Entry 3V9V (X-ray diffraction, 1.60 A resolution); this record covers chains A and C.

# Chain A
Protein: Peroxisome proliferator-activated receptor gamma
Organism: Homo sapiens
Notes: fragment: ligand binding domain
Reference sequence: P37231 (PPARG_HUMAN); residues 206-477 here correspond to UniProt positions 234-505 (UniProt number = residue number + 28)
Chain sequence (283 residues; each row starts with the number of its first residue):
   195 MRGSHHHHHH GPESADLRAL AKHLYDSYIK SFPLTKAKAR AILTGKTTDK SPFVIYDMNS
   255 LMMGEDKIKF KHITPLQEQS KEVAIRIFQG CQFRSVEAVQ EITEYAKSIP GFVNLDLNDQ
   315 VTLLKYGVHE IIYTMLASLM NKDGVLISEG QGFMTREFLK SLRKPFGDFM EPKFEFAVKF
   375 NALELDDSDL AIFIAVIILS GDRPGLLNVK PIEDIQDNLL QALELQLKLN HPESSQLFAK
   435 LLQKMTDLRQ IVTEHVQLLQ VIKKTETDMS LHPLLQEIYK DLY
Not modelled in the structure: 195-206, 263-275
Construct notes: expression tag (195-205)
Ligand contacts: 21L (methyl 3-{4-[({[(9aS)-8-acetyl-1,7-dihydroxy-3-methoxy-9a-methyl-9-oxo-9,9a-dihydrodibenzo[b,d]furan-4-yl]carbonyl}amino)methyl]naphthalen-2-yl}propanoate): Ile-262, Arg-280, Ile-281, Gly-284, Cys-285, Phe-287, Arg-288, Ser-289, His-323, Ile-326, Tyr-327, Leu-330, Met-334, Val-339, Ile-341, Ser-342, Met-348, Leu-353, Phe-363, Met-364, Lys-367, Phe-368, His-449
UniProt features mapped onto this chain:
  - motif: Pro-467 to Asp-475 (9aaTAD)
  - binding site (rosiglitazone): Gln-286 to Ser-289, His-323, His-449, Tyr-473
  - cross-link: Lys-224 (Glycyl lysine isopeptide (Lys-Gly) (interchain with G-Cter in ubiquitin))

# Chain C
Protein: Peptide from Peroxisome proliferator-activated receptor gamma coactivator 1-alpha
Reference sequence: Q9UBK2 (PRGC1_HUMAN); residues 1-19 here correspond to UniProt positions 136-154 (UniProt number = residue number + 135)
Chain sequence (19 residues; each row starts with the number of its first residue):
     1 QEAEEPSLLK KLLLAPANT
Not modelled in the structure: 1-5, 17-19
UniProt features mapped onto this chain:
  - motif: Leu-9 to Leu-13 (LXXLL motif)
  - modified residue: Lys-11 (N6-acetyllysine)

# Chain A / chain C interface
Contacting residue pairs (17):
  Gln-294(A) with Leu-12(C)
  Thr-297(A) with Leu-13(C)
  Lys-301(A) with Leu-12(C), hydrogen bond (side chain-backbone); Leu-13(C), hydrogen bond (side chain-backbone); Ala-15(C), hydrogen bond (side chain-backbone)
  Phe-306(A) with Leu-13(C), hydrophobic
  Leu-311(A) with Lys-10(C); Leu-14(C), hydrophobic
  Asn-312(A) with Lys-10(C), hydrogen bond
  Gln-314(A) with Leu-13(C)
  Val-315(A) with Leu-13(C), hydrophobic
  Leu-318(A) with Leu-13(C), hydrophobic
  Pro-467(A) with Leu-8(C)
  Leu-468(A) with Leu-8(C)
  Glu-471(A) with Ser-7(C), hydrogen bond; Leu-8(C), hydrogen bond (side chain-backbone); Leu-9(C), hydrogen bond (side chain-backbone)
Interface residues without a listed pair, chain A (16 interface residues in all): Val-293, Glu-298, Lys-319, Ile-472

# Summary
The interface between chain A and chain C involves 16 residues on one side and 8 on the other, with 7 hydrogen
bonds. Polar pairs include Lys-301(A)/Leu-12(C), Lys-301(A)/Leu-13(C) and Lys-301(A)/Ala-15(C). Chain A binds
compound 21L. Curated annotation (UniProt) lists 7 rosiglitazone-binding residues on chain A.
Chain A is Peroxisome proliferator-activated receptor gamma (Homo sapiens) and chain C is Peptide from
Peroxisome proliferator-activated receptor gamma coactivator 1-alpha; the structure, Crystal structure of the
PPARgamma-LBD complexed with a cercosporamide derivative modulator, was determined by X-ray diffraction (same
publication as 3V9T and 3V9Y).
